8X5F - chains A and B; structure by electron microscopy, 2.96 A resolution.

[Chain A (and B)]
Protein: Solute carrier family 53 member 1
From: Homo sapiens
Notes: chain B of this document is another copy of the same molecule, construct and numbering; everything in this record applies to it too
Reference sequence: Q9UBH6 (S53A1_HUMAN); residue numbers follow UniProt; this construct covers 1-696
Chain sequence (696 residues; row label = number of the first residue in the row):
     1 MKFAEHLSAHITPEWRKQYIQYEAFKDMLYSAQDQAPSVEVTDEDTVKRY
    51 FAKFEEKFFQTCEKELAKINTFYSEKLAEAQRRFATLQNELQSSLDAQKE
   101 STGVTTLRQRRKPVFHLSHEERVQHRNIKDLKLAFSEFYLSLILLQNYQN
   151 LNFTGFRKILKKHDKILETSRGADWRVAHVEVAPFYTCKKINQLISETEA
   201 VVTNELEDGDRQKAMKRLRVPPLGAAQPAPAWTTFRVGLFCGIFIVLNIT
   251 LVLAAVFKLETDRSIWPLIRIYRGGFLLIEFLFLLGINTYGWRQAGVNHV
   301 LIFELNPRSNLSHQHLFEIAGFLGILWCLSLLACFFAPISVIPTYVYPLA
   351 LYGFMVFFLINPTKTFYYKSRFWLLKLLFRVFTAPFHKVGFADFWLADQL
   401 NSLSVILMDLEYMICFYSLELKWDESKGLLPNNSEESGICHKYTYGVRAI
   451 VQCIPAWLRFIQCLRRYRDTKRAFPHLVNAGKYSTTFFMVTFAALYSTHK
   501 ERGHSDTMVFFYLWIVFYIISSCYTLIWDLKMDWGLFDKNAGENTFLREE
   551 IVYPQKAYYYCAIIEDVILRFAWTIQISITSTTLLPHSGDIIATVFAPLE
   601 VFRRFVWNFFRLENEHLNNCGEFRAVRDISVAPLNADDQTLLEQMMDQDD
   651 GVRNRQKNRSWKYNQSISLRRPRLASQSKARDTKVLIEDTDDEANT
Unresolved in the structure: 104-117, 432-436, 636-696
Disulfides: C415-C440
Ligand contacts:
  - inositol hexakisphosphate (IHP), molecule 1: M1, K2, F3, Y22, Y30, K158, K161, K162, K165
  - inositol hexakisphosphate (IHP), molecule 2: R211, Q212, M215, R219
Swiss-Prot annotation at these positions:
  - region: K158 to K165 (Important for inositol polyphosphate binding)
  - binding site (phosphate): D398, N401, K482, Y483, R570, R603, R604
  - site: W573 (Gating residue for phosphate transport)
  - modified residue: S668 (Phosphoserine), T690 (Phosphothreonine)
  - natural variant: S136 (S136N: In IBGC6), L140 (L140P: In IBGC6), L145 (L145P: In IBGC6), L218 (L218S: In IBGC6), R459 (R459C: In IBGC6), N619 (N619D: In IBGC6), I629 (I629S: In IBGC6)
  - mutagenesis: Y22 (Y22A: Decreases phosphate efflux), K158 (K158A: Decreases phosphate efflux. Decreases phosphate efflux; when associated with A-161 and A-165), K161 (K161A: Decreases phosphate efflux; when associated with A-158 and A-165), K165 (K165A: Decreases phosphate efflux; when associated with A-158 and A-161), R211 (R211E: Increases phosphate efflux; when associated with E-219), R219 (R219E: Increases phosphate efflux; when associated with E-211), F235 (F235G: Decreases phosphate efflux), G238 (G238F: Monomeric; decreases phosphate efflux), L239 (L239G: Decreases phosphate efflux), G242 (G242F: Monomeric; decreases phosphate efflux), R270 (R270A: Decreases phosphate efflux), R273 (R273A: Decreases phosphate efflux), 21 further mutagenesis entries in UniProt

[Interface between chain A and chain B]
Contacting residue pairs (17; chain A residue first):
  K2(A) with R219(B)
  A231(A) with T234(B)
  T234(A) with A231(B); F235(B)
  F235(A) with T234(B); G238(B)
  G238(A) with F235(B); G238(B); L239(B)
  L239(A) with G238(B); C241(B), hydrophobic; G242(B)
  C241(A) with L239(B), hydrophobic
  G242(A) with L239(B)
  I243(A) with V246(B), hydrophobic
  V246(A) with I243(B), hydrophobic; V246(B), hydrophobic
Other interface residues (no listed pair), chain A (13 interface residues in all): R219, V237, L247
Other interface residues (no listed pair), chain B (13 interface residues in all): K2, V237, L247

[In short]
The chain A/chain B interface involves 13 residues from each chain. Ligands of chain A: inositol
hexakisphosphate. UniProt lists 7 phosphate-binding residues and 34 mutagenesis sites on chain A.
Chain A and chain B are both Solute carrier family 53 member 1 (Homo sapiens); the structure, human XPR1 in
complex with InsP6, was determined by electron microscopy (same publication as 8X5B and 8X5E).
